5TCQ - chains A and B of the 15 polymer chains in the assembly; structure by electron microscopy, 3.60 A resolution.

== Chain A (and B) ==
Molecule: Protein InvG
Organism: Salmonella enterica subsp. enterica serovar Typhimurium
Notes: chain B of this document is another copy of the same molecule, construct and numbering; everything in this record applies to it too
UniProtKB: P35672 (INVG_SALTY); residues 1-562 here = UniProt positions 1-562
Sequence (562 residues; row label = number of the first residue in the row):
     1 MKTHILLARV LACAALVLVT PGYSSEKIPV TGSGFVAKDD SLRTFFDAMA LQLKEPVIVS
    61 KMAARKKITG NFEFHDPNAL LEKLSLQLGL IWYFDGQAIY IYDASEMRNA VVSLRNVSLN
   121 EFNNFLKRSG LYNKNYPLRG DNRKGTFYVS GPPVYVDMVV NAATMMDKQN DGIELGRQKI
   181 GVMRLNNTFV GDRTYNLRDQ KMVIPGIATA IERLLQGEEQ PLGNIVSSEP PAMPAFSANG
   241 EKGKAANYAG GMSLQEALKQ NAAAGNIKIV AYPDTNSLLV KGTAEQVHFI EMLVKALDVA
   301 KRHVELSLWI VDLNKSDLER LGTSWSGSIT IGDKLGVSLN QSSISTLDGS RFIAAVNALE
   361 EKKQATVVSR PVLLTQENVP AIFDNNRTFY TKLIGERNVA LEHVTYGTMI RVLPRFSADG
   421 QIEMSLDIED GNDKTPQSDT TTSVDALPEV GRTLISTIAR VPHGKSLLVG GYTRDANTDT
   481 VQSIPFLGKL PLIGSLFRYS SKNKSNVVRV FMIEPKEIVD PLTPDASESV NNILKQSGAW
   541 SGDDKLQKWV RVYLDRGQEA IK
Not modelled in the structure: 1-171, 217-266, 558-562

== How chain A and chain B interact ==
Contacting residue pairs (176):
  Gln200(A) with Lys201(B), hydrogen bond
  Ile207(A) with Tyr272(B)
  Ala210(A) with Val270(B); Tyr272(B), hydrophobic
  Arg213(A) with Lys268(B)
  Leu214(A) with Ile180(B), hydrophobic; Lys268(B); Val270(B), hydrophobic; Leu279(B); Lys281(B)
  Glu285(A) with Leu175(B)
  Gln286(A) with Leu175(B)
  Phe289(A) with Ile173(B); Glu174(B); Leu175(B), hydrophobic; Ile180(B), hydrophobic
  Met292(A) with Ile173(B)
  Leu293(A) with Ile173(B)
  Leu297(A) with Val182(B), hydrophobic; Tyr272(B), hydrophobic; Thr275(B)
  Lys301(A) with Asp274(B), salt bridge
  Trp309(A) with Ser527(B); Val530(B), hydrophobic
  Thr330(A) with Arg351(B)
  Asp333(A) with Arg351(B), salt bridge
  Lys334(A) with Arg351(B); Phe352(B), hydrogen bond (backbone-backbone)
  Leu335(A) with Arg351(B); Phe352(B)
  Gly336(A) with Phe352(B), hydrogen bond (backbone-backbone); Ile353(B); Ala354(B), hydrogen bond (backbone-backbone)
  Val337(A) with Ala354(B)
  Ser338(A) with Ala354(B), hydrogen bond (backbone-backbone); Ala355(B); Val356(B), hydrogen bond (backbone-backbone)
  Leu339(A) with Val356(B)
  Asn340(A) with Val356(B), hydrogen bond (backbone-backbone); Asn357(B); Ala358(B), hydrogen bond (side chain-backbone)
  Gln341(A) with Arg320(B), hydrogen bond; Asn357(B), hydrogen bond (backbone-side chain)
  Asp348(A) with Arg351(B), salt bridge
  Thr366(A) with Ser537(B)
  Val368(A) with Val530(B), hydrophobic; Leu534(B), hydrophobic
  Arg370(A) with Leu554(B), hydrogen bond (side chain-backbone); Asp555(B), salt bridge
  Asn378(A) with Pro273(B); Asp274(B), hydrogen bond (side chain-backbone); Thr275(B); Asn276(B)
  Thr391(A) with Lys392(B); Leu401(B)
  Lys392(A) with Ile394(B)
  Leu393(A) with Ile394(B), hydrophobic; Val399(B); Ala400(B); Leu401(B), hydrophobic
  Ile394(A) with Ile394(B)
  Gly395(A) with Gly395(B); Glu396(B); Val399(B)
  Glu396(A) with Glu396(B), hydrogen bond (backbone-backbone)
  Arg397(A) with Glu396(B), hydrogen bond (backbone-backbone); Arg397(B)
  Asn398(A) with Arg397(B), hydrogen bond (backbone-backbone); Asn398(B), hydrogen bond; Val399(B)
  Glu402(A) with Leu401(B)
  Val404(A) with Tyr390(B)
  Arg411(A) with Thr194(B), hydrogen bond (side chain-backbone)
  Leu413(A) with Phe189(B)
  Arg415(A) with Leu185(B); Asn186(B), hydrogen bond (side chain-backbone); Asn187(B); Thr188(B), hydrogen bond (side chain-backbone); Phe189(B); Asn276(B)
  Phe416(A) with Arg184(B), hydrogen bond (backbone-side chain)
  Ser417(A) with Asn186(B), hydrogen bond (side chain-backbone); Asn187(B)
  Glu423(A) with Phe189(B)
  Ala446(A) with Lys392(B)
  Leu447(A) with Phe389(B), hydrophobic; Tyr390(B)
  Glu449(A) with Arg387(B), salt bridge; Thr388(B); Tyr406(B)
  Val450(A) with Arg387(B); Thr388(B), hydrogen bond (backbone-backbone); Tyr390(B), hydrophobic
  Gly451(A) with Asn386(B)
  Arg452(A) with Asp384(B); Asn385(B); Asn386(B), hydrogen bond (backbone-backbone); Tyr390(B)
  Thr453(A) with Asp384(B)
  Leu454(A) with Ile382(B); Phe383(B); Asp384(B), hydrogen bond (backbone-backbone)
  Ile455(A) with Ile382(B)
  Ser456(A) with Arg193(B); Tyr195(B); Ala381(B); Ile382(B), hydrogen bond (backbone-backbone)
  Thr457(A) with Arg193(B); Leu374(B), hydrogen bond (side chain-backbone); Thr375(B)
  Ile458(A) with Arg193(B); Gln376(B); Val379(B), hydrophobic
  Ala459(A) with His303(B); Gln376(B)
  Arg460(A) with Lys301(B), hydrogen bond (side chain-backbone); His303(B), hydrogen bond (backbone-side chain); Gln376(B)
  Gly464(A) with Asp525(B)
  Lys465(A) with Pro521(B); Asp525(B), salt bridge
  Ser466(A) with Pro521(B); Leu522(B), hydrogen bond (backbone-backbone); Asp525(B); Ala526(B), hydrogen bond (side chain-backbone)
  Leu467(A) with Asp520(B); Pro521(B), hydrophobic; Leu522(B)
  Leu468(A) with Leu374(B)
  Val469(A) with Leu373(B); Leu374(B), hydrogen bond (backbone-backbone)
  Gly470(A) with Val372(B)
  Gly471(A) with Pro371(B); Val372(B), hydrogen bond (backbone-backbone); Phe383(B)
  Tyr472(A) with Ser369(B), hydrogen bond; Arg370(B); Pro371(B), hydrophobic
  Thr473(A) with Ser369(B); Arg370(B), hydrogen bond (backbone-backbone)
  Arg474(A) with Val367(B); Val368(B)
  Asp475(A) with Val367(B); Val368(B), hydrogen bond (backbone-backbone)
  Ala476(A) with Thr366(B)
  Asn477(A) with Ala365(B); Thr366(B), hydrogen bond (backbone-backbone)
  Thr478(A) with Gln364(B), hydrogen bond (side chain-backbone); Ala365(B)
  Asp479(A) with Lys363(B); Gln364(B), hydrogen bond (backbone-backbone)
  Thr480(A) with Lys362(B)
  Val481(A) with Glu360(B); Glu361(B); Lys362(B), hydrogen bond (backbone-backbone)
  Gln482(A) with Glu360(B); Glu361(B), hydrogen bond
  Ser483(A) with Leu359(B); Glu360(B), hydrogen bond (backbone-backbone)
  Ile484(A) with Ala358(B)
  Pro485(A) with Ala358(B); Leu359(B)
  Met512(A) with Leu522(B), hydrophobic; Ala526(B), hydrophobic
  Glu514(A) with Ser527(B)
  Lys516(A) with Gly557(B)
  Leu522(A) with Tyr553(B), hydrophobic
  Thr523(A) with Tyr553(B)
  Pro524(A) with Tyr553(B), hydrogen bond (backbone-side chain)
  Ser529(A) with Tyr553(B), hydrogen bond
  Asn532(A) with Trp549(B)
  Ile533(A) with Leu546(B); Trp549(B), hydrophobic; Val550(B), hydrophobic
  Gln536(A) with Lys545(B); Trp549(B), hydrogen bond
Also at the interface, not in a pair above, chain A (109 interface residues in all): Thr188, Gly206, Leu215, Val299, Val311, Leu313, Ile344, Val372, Glu377, Ala418, Met424, Ser425, Lys434, Thr441, Pro448, Pro462, Phe486, Asp525, Ser537
Also at the interface, not in a pair above, chain B (99 interface residues in all): Gly172, Lys179, Ala271, Leu321, Pro380, Thr408, Val444, Ile533

== In short ==
109 residues of chain A and 99 residues of chain B are in contact; the contacts include 44 hydrogen bonds and
6 salt bridges. Among the polar pairs are Lys301(A)-Asp274(B), Asp333(A)-Arg351(B) and Asp348(A)-Arg351(B).
Chain A and chain B are both Protein InvG (Salmonella enterica subsp. enterica serovar Typhimurium); the
structure, Near-atomic resolution cryo-EM structure of the Salmonella SPI-1 type III secretion injectisome
secretin InvG, was determined by electron microscopy together with 5TCP and 5TCR from the same study.
